4M1N - chain A; structure by X-ray diffraction, 1.50 A resolution.

[Chain A]
Protein: Ubiquitin conjugating enzyme UBC9
Organism: Plasmodium falciparum
UniProt: Q8I301 (Q8I301_PLAF7); numbering as in UniProt (aligned over 2-159)
Amino-acid sequence (160 residues; each row starts with the number of its first residue; numbering starts at 0):
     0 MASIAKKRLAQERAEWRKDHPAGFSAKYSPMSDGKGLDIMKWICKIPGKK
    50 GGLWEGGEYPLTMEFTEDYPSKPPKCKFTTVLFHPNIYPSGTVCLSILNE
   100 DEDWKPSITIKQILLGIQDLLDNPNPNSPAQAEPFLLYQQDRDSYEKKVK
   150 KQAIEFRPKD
Disordered / not traced: 0-1
Construct notes: initiating methionine (0); expression tag (1)
What the authors report for this chain:
  - specificity-determining residues: Lys5, Ala13, Pro29, Lys34 (from molecular simulation)
  - specificity-determining residues: Lys6, Glu14 (proposed by the authors, not directly observed)

[Overview]
The paper reports specificity determinants Lys5, Ala13 and Pro29 among others.
Chain A is Ubiquitin conjugating enzyme UBC9 (Plasmodium falciparum); the structure, Crystal structure of
Plasmodium falciparum ubiquitin conjugating enzyme UBC9, was determined by X-ray diffraction together with
4JUE from the same study.
